6KL0 - chain A; structure by X-ray diffraction, 0.80 A resolution.

# Chain A
Protein: Green fluorescent protein
From: Aequorea victoria
UniProt: P42212 (GFP_AEQVI); aligned to UniProt positions 2-231 over residues 2-231
Amino-acid sequence (228 residues; each row starts with the number of its first residue; note: 2 numbers in that range are skipped by the numbering (no residue carries them; nothing is unmodelled there)):
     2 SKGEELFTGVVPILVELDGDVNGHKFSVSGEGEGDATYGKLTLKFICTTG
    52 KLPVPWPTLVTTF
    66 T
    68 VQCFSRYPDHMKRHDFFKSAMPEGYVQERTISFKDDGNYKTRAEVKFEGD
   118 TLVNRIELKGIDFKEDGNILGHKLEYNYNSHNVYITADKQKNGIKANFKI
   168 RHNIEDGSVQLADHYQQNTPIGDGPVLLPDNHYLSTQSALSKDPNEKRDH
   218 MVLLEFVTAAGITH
Covalently attached groups: covalent link Phe-64/Thr-66; covalent link Thr-66/Val-68
Modified / non-standard residues: Thr-66 (chromophore; CRO)
Construct notes: chromophore (66, 66, 66); engineered mutation Ser-99 (Phe in P42212), Thr-153 (Met in P42212), Ala-163 (Val in P42212)

# Overview
Chain A is Green fluorescent protein (Aequorea victoria); the structure, Crystal structure of the
S65T/F99S/M153T/V163A variant of perdeuterated GFP at pD 7.0, was determined by X-ray diffraction together
with 6KKZ and 6KL1 from the same study.
